PDB entry 7U52 | electron microscopy, 3.40 A resolution | chains B and J of the 10 polymer chains in the assembly

== Chain B ==
Protein: Histone H4
Source organism: Homo sapiens
UniProtKB: P62805 (H4_HUMAN); residues 1-102 here correspond to UniProt positions 2-103 (UniProt number = residue number + 1)
Chain sequence (102 residues; each row starts with the number of its first residue):
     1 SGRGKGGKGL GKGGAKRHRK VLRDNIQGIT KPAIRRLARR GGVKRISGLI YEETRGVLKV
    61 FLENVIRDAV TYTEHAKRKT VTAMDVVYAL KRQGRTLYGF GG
Not modelled in the structure: 1-23, 102
Swiss-Prot annotation at these positions:
  - DNA-binding region: Lys16 to Lys20
  - modified residue: Ser1 (N-acetylserine), Arg3 (Asymmetric dimethylarginine), Lys5 (N6-(2-hydroxyisobutyryl)lysine), Lys8 (N6-(2-hydroxyisobutyryl)lysine), Lys12 (N6-(2-hydroxyisobutyryl)lysine), Lys16 (N6-(2-hydroxyisobutyryl)lysine), Lys20 (N6,N6,N6-trimethyllysine), Lys31 (N6-(2-hydroxyisobutyryl)lysine), Lys44 (N6-(2-hydroxyisobutyryl)lysine), Ser47 (Phosphoserine), Tyr51 (Phosphotyrosine), Lys59 (N6-(2-hydroxyisobutyryl)lysine), Lys77 (N6-(2-hydroxyisobutyryl)lysine), Lys79 (N6-(2-hydroxyisobutyryl)lysine), Thr80 (Phosphothreonine), Tyr88 (Phosphotyrosine), Lys91 (N6-(2-hydroxyisobutyryl)lysine)
  - cross-link (Glycyl lysine isopeptide (Lys-Gly)): Lys12 (interchain with G-Cter in SUMO2), Lys20 (interchain with G-Cter in SUMO2), Lys31 (interchain with G-Cter in SUMO2), Lys59 (interchain with G-Cter in SUMO2), Lys79 (interchain with G-Cter in SUMO2), Lys91 (interchain with G-Cter in SUMO2)

== Chain J ==
Molecule: 147-nt DNA strand
Sequence (147 nucleotides; row label = number of the first residue in the row):
     1 ATCGGATGTA TATATCTGAC ACGTGCCTGG AGACTAGGGA GTAATCCCCT TGGCGGTTAA
    61 AACGCGGGGG ACAGCGCGTA CGTGCGTTTA AGCGGTGCTA GAGCTGTCTA CGACCAATTG
   121 AGCGGCCTCG GCACCGGGAT TCTCGAT
Not modelled in the structure: 1, 147

== How chain B and chain J interact ==
Residue-residue contacts - 11 pairs, chain B then chain J:
  Arg35(B) with DG82(J), salt bridge to the phosphate
  Arg45(B) with DC81(J), hydrogen bond to the sugar; DG82(J), phosphate contact
  Ile46(B) with DC81(J), phosphate contact; DG82(J), hydrogen bond to the phosphate
  Ser47(B) with DC81(J), hydrogen bond to the phosphate
  Gly48(B) with DC81(J), hydrogen bond to the phosphate
  Arg78(B) with DA102(J), phosphate contact
  Lys79(B) with DG101(J), phosphate contact; DA102(J), hydrogen bond to the phosphate
  Thr80(B) with DA102(J), hydrogen bond to the phosphate
Other interface residues (no listed pair), chain B (10 interface residues in all): Arg39, Lys44
Other interface residues (no listed pair), chain J (5 interface residues in all): DG103

== Summary ==
The interface between chain B and chain J involves 10 residues on one side and 5 on the other, with 6 hydrogen
bonds and 1 salt bridge. Among the polar pairs are Arg45(B)-DC81(J), Ile46(B)-DG82(J) and Ser47(B)-DC81(J).
From UniProt: a DNA-binding region on chain B.
Here chain B is Histone H4 (Homo sapiens) and chain J is a 147-nt DNA strand. Entry 7U52 (nucleosome core
particle with AP-site at SHL-6.5) was determined by electron microscopy, deposited together with 7U50, 7U51
and 7U53.
